Entry 6TYF (X-ray diffraction, 3.80 A resolution); this record covers chains C and H of the 9 polymer chains in the assembly.

Chain C:
Molecule: DNA-directed RNA polymerase subunit beta
Organism: Mycobacterium tuberculosis
Notes: EC 2.7.7.6
UniProtKB: P9WGY8 (RPOB_MYCTO); residue numbers follow UniProt; this construct covers 1-1178
Chain sequence (1178 residues; row label = number of the first residue in the row):
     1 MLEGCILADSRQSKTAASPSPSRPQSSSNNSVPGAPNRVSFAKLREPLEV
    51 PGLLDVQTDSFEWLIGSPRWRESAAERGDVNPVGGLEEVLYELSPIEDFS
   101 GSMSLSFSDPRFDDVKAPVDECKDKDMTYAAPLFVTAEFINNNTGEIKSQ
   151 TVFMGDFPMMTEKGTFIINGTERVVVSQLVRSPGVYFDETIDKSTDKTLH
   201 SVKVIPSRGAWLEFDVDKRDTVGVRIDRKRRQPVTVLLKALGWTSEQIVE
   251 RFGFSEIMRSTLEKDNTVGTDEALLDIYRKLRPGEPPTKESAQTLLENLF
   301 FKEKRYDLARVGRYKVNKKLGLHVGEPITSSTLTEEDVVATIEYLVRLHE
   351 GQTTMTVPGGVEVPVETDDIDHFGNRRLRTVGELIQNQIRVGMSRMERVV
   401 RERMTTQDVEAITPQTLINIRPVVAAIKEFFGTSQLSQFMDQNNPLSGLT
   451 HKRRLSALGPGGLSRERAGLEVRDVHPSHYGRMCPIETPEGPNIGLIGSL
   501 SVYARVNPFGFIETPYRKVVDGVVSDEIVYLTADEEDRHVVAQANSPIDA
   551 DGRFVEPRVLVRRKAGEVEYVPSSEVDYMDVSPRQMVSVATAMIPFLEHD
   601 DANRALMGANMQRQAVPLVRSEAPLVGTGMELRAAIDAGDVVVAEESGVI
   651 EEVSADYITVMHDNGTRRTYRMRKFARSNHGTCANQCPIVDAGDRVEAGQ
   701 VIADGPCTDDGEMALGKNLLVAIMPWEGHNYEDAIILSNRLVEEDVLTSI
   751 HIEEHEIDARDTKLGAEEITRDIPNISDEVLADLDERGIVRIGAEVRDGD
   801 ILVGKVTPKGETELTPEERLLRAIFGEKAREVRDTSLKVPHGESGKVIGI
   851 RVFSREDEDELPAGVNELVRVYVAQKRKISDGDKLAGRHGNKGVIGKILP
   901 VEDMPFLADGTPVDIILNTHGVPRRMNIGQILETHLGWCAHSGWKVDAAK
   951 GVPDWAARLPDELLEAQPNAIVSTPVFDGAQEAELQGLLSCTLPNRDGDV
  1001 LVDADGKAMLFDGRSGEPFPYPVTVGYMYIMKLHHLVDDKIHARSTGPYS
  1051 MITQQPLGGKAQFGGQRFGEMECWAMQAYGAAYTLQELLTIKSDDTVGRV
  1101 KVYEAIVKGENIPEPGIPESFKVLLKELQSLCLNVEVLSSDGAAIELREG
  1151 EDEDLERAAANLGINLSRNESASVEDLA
Disordered / not traced: 1-27, 826-830, 1147-1178

Chain H:
Molecule: 27-nt DNA strand
Sequence (27 nucleotides; numbered 2 to 28; the number before each row is that of its first residue):
     2 CGTGTCAGTAGCTGTCACGGATGCAGG
Disordered / not traced: 2, 26-28

Interface between chain C and chain H:
Contacting residue pairs (30):
  Phe99(C) with DT6(H), base contact; DC7(H), base contact
  Arg181(C) with DG15(H), salt bridge to the phosphate
  Lys193(C) with DA18(H), salt bridge to the phosphate
  Lys203(C) with DT14(H), phosphate contact; DG15(H), salt bridge to the phosphate
  Gly209(C) with DC13(H), hydrogen bond to the base
  Ala210(C) with DC13(H), base contact
  Trp211(C) with DC13(H), stacking on the base; DT14(H), phosphate contact; DG15(H), phosphate contact
  Arg225(C) with DT14(H), base contact
  Asp227(C) with DG12(H), hydrogen bond to the base; DC13(H), base contact
  Arg228(C) with DC13(H), hydrogen bond to the sugar; DT14(H), base contact
  Tyr278(C) with DG9(H), base contact
  Arg282(C) with DG9(H), base contact; DT10(H), salt bridge to the phosphate
  Glu285(C) with DG9(H), hydrogen bond to the base
  Ile370(C) with DG15(H), base contact
  Asp371(C) with DG15(H), hydrogen bond to the base
  Arg376(C) with DG15(H), hydrogen bond to the base
  Glu402(C) with DA8(H), base contact
  Leu463(C) with DG15(H), base contact
  Glu466(C) with DT16(H), base contact
  Arg467(C) with DT14(H), salt bridge to the phosphate; DG15(H), sugar contact; DT16(H), salt bridge to the phosphate
  Val472(C) with DG15(H), base contact
Other interface residues (no listed pair), chain C (26 interface residues in all): Ile205, Glu213, Arg305, Gly461, Gly462
Other interface residues (no listed pair), chain H (12 interface residues in all): DA11

In short:
Chain C and chain H form an interface of 26 and 12 residues respectively, with 6 hydrogen bonds, 6 salt
bridges and 1 aromatic stacking contact. Among the polar pairs are Gly209(C)-DC13(H), Asp227(C)-DG12(H) and
Glu285(C)-DG9(H).
Here chain C is DNA-directed RNA polymerase subunit beta (Mycobacterium tuberculosis) and chain H is a 27-nt
DNA strand. Entry 6TYF (Crystal structure of MTB sigma L transcription initiation complex with 6 nt long RNA
primer) was determined by X-ray diffraction, deposited together with 6KQD, 6KQE, 6KQF, 6KQG, 6KQH, 6KQL and 6
further entries.
